PDB entry 6FNC | X-ray diffraction, 2.12 A resolution | chains A and B

# Chain A (and B)
Name: 14-3-3 protein zeta/delta
Organism: Homo sapiens
Notes: chain B of this document is another copy of the same molecule, construct and numbering; everything in this record applies to it too
UniProt: P63104 (1433Z_HUMAN); residue numbers follow UniProt; this construct covers 1-230
Sequence (230 residues; row label = number of the first residue in the row):
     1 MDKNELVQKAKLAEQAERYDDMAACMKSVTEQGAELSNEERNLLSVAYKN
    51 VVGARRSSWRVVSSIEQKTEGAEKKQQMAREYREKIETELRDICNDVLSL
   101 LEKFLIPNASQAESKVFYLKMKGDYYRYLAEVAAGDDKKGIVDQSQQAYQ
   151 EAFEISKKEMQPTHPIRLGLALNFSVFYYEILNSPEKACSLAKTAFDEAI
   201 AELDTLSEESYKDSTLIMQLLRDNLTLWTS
Not modelled in the structure: 208-210 (chain B: 207)
Ligand contacts:
  - benzoic acid (BEZ): Phe196, Ile200, Thr215, Met218, Gln219, Arg222
  - DWK ([2-[2-oxidanylidene-2-[[3-[3-[2-[2-[3-[[4-[2-(2-phosphonophenoxy)ethanoylamino]phenyl]carbonylamino]propoxy]ethoxy]ethoxy]propylcarbamoyl]phenyl]amino]ethoxy]phenyl]phosphonic acid): Lys49, Asn50, Gly53, Arg56, Ser57, Arg60, Arg127, Tyr128, Leu172, Asn173, Val176, Ile217, Leu220

# Chain A / chain B interface
Pairs across the interface - 34 pairs, chain A then chain B:
  Glu5(A) - Met78(B)
  Gln8(A) - Met78(B)
  Lys9(A) - Met78(B)
  Leu12(A) - Ile65(B)  hydrophobic
  Leu12(A) - Met78(B)  hydrophobic
  Leu12(A) - Ala79(B)  hydrophobic
  Ala13(A) - Tyr82(B)
  Gln15(A) - Val61(B)
  Gln15(A) - Ile65(B)
  Ala16(A) - Ser58(B)  hydrogen bond (backbone-side chain)
  Ala16(A) - Val62(B)  hydrophobic
  Arg18(A) - Ser58(B)
  Arg18(A) - Tyr82(B)  hydrogen bond
  Arg18(A) - Ile86(B)
  Arg18(A) - Glu89(B)  salt bridge
  Asp21(A) - Tyr82(B)  hydrogen bond
  Asp21(A) - Lys85(B)  salt bridge
  Ser58(A) - Ala16(B)  hydrogen bond (side chain-backbone)
  Ser58(A) - Arg18(B)
  Val61(A) - Gln15(B)
  Val62(A) - Ala16(B)  hydrophobic
  Ile65(A) - Leu12(B)  hydrophobic
  Ile65(A) - Gln15(B)
  Met78(A) - Glu5(B)
  Met78(A) - Gln8(B)
  Met78(A) - Lys9(B)
  Met78(A) - Leu12(B)  hydrophobic
  Ala79(A) - Leu12(B)  hydrophobic
  Tyr82(A) - Ala13(B)
  Tyr82(A) - Arg18(B)  hydrogen bond
  Tyr82(A) - Asp21(B)  hydrogen bond
  Lys85(A) - Asp21(B)
  Ile86(A) - Arg18(B)
  Glu89(A) - Arg18(B)  salt bridge
Other interface residues (no listed pair), chain A (20 interface residues in all): Arg55
Other interface residues (no listed pair), chain B (20 interface residues in all): Arg55

# In short
The chain A/chain B interface involves 20 residues from each chain, with 6 hydrogen bonds and 3 salt bridges.
Polar pairs include Arg18(A)-Glu89(B), Asp21(A)-Lys85(B) and Ala16(A)-Ser58(B). Ligands of chain A: compound
DWK and benzoic acid.
Both chains are 14-3-3 protein zeta/delta (Homo sapiens). Entry 6FNC (Mono- and bivalent 14-3-3 inhibitors for
characterizing supramolecular lysine-PEG interactions in proteins) was determined by X-ray diffraction,
deposited together with 6FN9, 6FNA and 6FNB.
